PDB entry 3W56 | X-ray diffraction, 1.60 A resolution | chain A

Chain A:
Molecule: C2 domain protein
From: Scophthalmus maximus
Reference sequence: E2FYL5 (E2FYL5_PSEMX); residue numbers follow UniProt; this construct covers 21-129
Sequence (131 residues; each row starts with the number of its first residue; numbers below 1 keep their minus sign (Met-1 is residue -1)):
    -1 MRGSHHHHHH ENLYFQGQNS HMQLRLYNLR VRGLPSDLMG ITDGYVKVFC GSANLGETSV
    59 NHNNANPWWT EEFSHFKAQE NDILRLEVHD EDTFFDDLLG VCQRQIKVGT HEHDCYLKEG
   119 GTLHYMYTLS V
Disordered / not traced: -1 to 18, 35-37
Construct notes: expression tag (-1 to 20)
Disulfides: Cys100-Cys113

In short:
Chain A is C2 domain protein (Scophthalmus maximus); the structure, Structure of a C2 domain, was determined
by X-ray diffraction, deposited together with 3W57.
